PDB entry 7DAV | X-ray diffraction, 1.77 A resolution | chain A

== Chain A ==
Molecule: Covid-19 main protease
From: Severe acute respiratory syndrome coronavirus 2
Notes: EC 3.4.19.12, 3.4.22.-, 3.4.22.69
UniProtKB: P0DTC1 (R1A_SARS2); residues 1-306 here correspond to UniProt positions 3264-3569 (UniProt number = residue number + 3263)
Chain sequence (306 residues; row label = number of the first residue in the row):
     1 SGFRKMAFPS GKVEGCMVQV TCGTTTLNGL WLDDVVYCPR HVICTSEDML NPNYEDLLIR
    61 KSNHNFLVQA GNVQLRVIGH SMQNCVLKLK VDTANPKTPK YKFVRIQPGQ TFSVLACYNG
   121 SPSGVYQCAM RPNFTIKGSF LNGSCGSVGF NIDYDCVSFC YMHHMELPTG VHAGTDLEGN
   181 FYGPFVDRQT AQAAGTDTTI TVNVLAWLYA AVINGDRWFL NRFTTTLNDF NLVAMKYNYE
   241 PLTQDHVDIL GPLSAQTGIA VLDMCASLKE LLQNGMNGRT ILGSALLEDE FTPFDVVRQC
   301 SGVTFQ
Disordered / not traced: 302-306
From the paper describing this entry:
  - catalytic residues: Cys145 (citing earlier work)

== In short ==
The paper reports the catalytic residue Cys145.
Chain A is Covid-19 main protease (Severe acute respiratory syndrome coronavirus 2); the structure, The native
crystal structure of COVID-19 main protease, was determined by X-ray diffraction (same publication as 7DAT and
7DAU).
